PDB entry 6GPA | X-ray diffraction, 1.79 A resolution | chain A

== Chain A ==
Name: Arabinogalactan endo-beta-1,4-galactanase
Organism: Bacteroides thetaiotaomicron (strain ATCC 29148 / DSM 2079 / NCTC 10582 / E50 / VPI-5482)
Notes: EC 3.2.1.89
Reference sequence: Q89YR3 (Q89YR3_BACTN); residues 38-351 here = UniProt positions 38-351
Amino-acid sequence (314 residues; row label = number of the first residue in the row):
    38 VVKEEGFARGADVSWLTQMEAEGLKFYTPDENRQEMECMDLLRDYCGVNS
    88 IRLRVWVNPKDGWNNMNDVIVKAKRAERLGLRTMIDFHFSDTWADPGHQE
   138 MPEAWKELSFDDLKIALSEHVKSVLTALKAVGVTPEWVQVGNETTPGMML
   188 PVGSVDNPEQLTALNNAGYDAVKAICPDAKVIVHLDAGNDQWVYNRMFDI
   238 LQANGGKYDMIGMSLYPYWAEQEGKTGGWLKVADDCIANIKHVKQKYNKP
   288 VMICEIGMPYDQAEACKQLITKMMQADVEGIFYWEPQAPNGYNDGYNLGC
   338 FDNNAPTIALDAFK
Ligand contacts: beta-D-galactopyranose (GAL): W52, W130, D132, W321, N330, D331, Y333
What the authors report for this chain:
  - catalytic residues: D132, E180 (by similarity / conservation)
  - binding site for beta-D-galactopyranose: W130, D132, D331

== Overview ==
Bound to chain A: beta-D-galactopyranose. From the paper: catalytic residues D132 and E180; a binding site for
beta-D-galactopyranose at W130, D132 and D331.
Chain A is Arabinogalactan endo-beta-1,4-galactanase (Bacteroides thetaiotaomicron (strain ATCC 29148 / DSM
2079 / NCTC 10582 / E50 / VPI-5482)); the structure, Beta-1,4-galactanase from Bacteroides thetaiotaomicron
with galactose, was determined by X-ray diffraction (same publication as 6GP5).
